Entry 6MSC (X-ray diffraction, 2.36 A resolution); this record covers chain A.

[Chain A]
Protein: cAMP and cAMP-inhibited cGMP 3', 5'-cyclic phosphodiesterase 10A
From: Homo sapiens
Notes: EC 3.1.4.17, 3.1.4.35
UniProtKB: Q9Y233 (PDE10_HUMAN); residues 449-776 here correspond to UniProt positions 439-766 (UniProt number = residue number - 10)
Amino-acid sequence (332 residues; numbered 445 to 776; the number before each row is that of its first residue):
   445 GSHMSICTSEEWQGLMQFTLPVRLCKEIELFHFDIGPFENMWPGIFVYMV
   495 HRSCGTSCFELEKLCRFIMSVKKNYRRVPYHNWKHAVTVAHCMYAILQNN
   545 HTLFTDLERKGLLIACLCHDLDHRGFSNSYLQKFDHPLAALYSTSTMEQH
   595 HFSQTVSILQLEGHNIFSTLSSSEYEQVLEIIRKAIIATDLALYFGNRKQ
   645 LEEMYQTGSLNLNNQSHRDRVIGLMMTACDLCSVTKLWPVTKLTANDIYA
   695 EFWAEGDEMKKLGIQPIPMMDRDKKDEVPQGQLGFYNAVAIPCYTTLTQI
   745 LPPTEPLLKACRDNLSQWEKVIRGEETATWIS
Not modelled in the structure: 445-447, 770-776
Sequence notes: expression tag (445-448)
Metal / ion sites: Zn2+: His529, His563, Asp564, Asp674; Mg2+ near Asp564 (its only coordinating residue here)
Small-molecule neighbours: JY7 (8-fluoro-6-methoxy-3-methyl-1-(3-methylpyridin-4-yl)-3H-pyrazolo[3,4-c]cinnoline): Tyr524, His525, Thr633, Leu635, Asp674, Leu675, Ser677, Val678, Ile692, Tyr693, Phe696, Met713, Gly725, Gln726, Phe729

[Summary]
Ligands of chain A: compound JY7. His529, His563, Asp564 and Asp674 coordinate Zn2+.
Chain A is cAMP and cAMP-inhibited cGMP 3', 5'-cyclic phosphodiesterase 10A (Homo sapiens); the structure,
Novel, potent, selective and brain penetrant phosphodiesterase 10A inhibitors, was determined by X-ray
diffraction (same publication as 6MSA).
